7WKO - chains A and B; structure by X-ray diffraction, 2.30 A resolution.

# Chain A
Name: Csy1
Source organism: Vibrio phage ICP1_2011_A
UniProtKB: M1R2X3 (M1R2X3_9CAUD); numbering as in UniProt (aligned over 1-179)
Amino-acid sequence (200 residues; numbered -20 to 179; the number before each row is that of its first residue; numbers below 1 keep their minus sign (Met-20 is residue -20)):
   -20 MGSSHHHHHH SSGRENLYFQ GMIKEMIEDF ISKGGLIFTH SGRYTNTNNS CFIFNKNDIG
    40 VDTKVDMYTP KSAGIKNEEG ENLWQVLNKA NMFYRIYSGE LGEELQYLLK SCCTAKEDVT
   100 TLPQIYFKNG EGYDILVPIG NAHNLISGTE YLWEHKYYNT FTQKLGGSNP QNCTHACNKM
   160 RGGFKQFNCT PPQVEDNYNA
Disordered / not traced: -20 to 0, 175-179
Sequence notes: initiating methionine (-20); expression tag (-19 to 0)

# Chain B
Name: Csy2
Source organism: Vibrio phage ICP1_2011_A
UniProtKB: M1QWL5 (M1QWL5_9CAUD); residue numbers follow UniProt; this construct covers 1-248
Amino-acid sequence (269 residues; row label = number of the first residue in the row; numbers below 1 keep their minus sign (Met-20 is residue -20)):
   -20 MGSSHHHHHH SSGRENLYFQ GMRKFIIVKN VKVDGINAKS SDITVGMPPA TTFCGLGETM
    40 SIKTGIVVKA VSYGSVKFEV RGSRFNTSVT KFAWQDRGNG GKANNNSPIQ PKPLADGVFT
   100 LCFEVEWEDC AEVLVDKVTN FINTARIAGG TIASFNKPFV KVAKDAEELA SVKNAMMPCY
   160 VVVDCGVEVN IFEDAVNRKL QPMVNGYKKL EKIVDNKHMR DKFTPAYLAT PTYTMIGYKM
   220 VSNVDNFDQA LWQYGENTKV KTIGGIYND
Disordered / not traced: -20 to 0, 67-90
Sequence notes: initiating methionine (-20); expression tag (-19 to 0)

# How chain A and chain B interact
Contacting residue pairs (103; chain A residue first):
  His19(A) with Leu189(B); Thr209(B)
  Tyr23(A) with Asp21(B)
  Thr24(A) with Asp21(B)
  Cys30(A) with Leu207(B), hydrophobic
  Ile32(A) with Leu207(B), hydrophobic
  Asn34(A) with Leu189(B)
  Asp37(A) with Lys187(B), salt bridge
  Glu96(A) with Lys191(B); Ile192(B); Val193(B), hydrogen bond (side chain-backbone); Asp194(B)
  Val98(A) with Ile192(B), hydrophobic; Met198(B), hydrophobic
  Thr99(A) with His197(B)
  Gln103(A) with His197(B); Met198(B); Arg199(B), hydrogen bond (side chain-backbone)
  Ile104(A) with Tyr186(B)
  Tyr105(A) with Arg199(B); Asp200(B), hydrogen bond; Thr203(B)
  Phe106(A) with Tyr186(B), hydrophobic; Tyr233(B), hydrophobic; Thr237(B); Lys238(B)
  Lys107(A) with Glu37(B), salt bridge; Tyr233(B)
  Asn108(A) with Lys188(B)
  Tyr112(A) with Glu37(B), hydrogen bond; Ile41(B); Thr203(B); Pro204(B)
  Asp113(A) with Lys188(B), salt bridge; Thr203(B); Pro204(B); Tyr206(B)
  Ile114(A) with Arg199(B); Thr203(B); Pro204(B), hydrogen bond (backbone-backbone); Ala205(B); Tyr206(B), hydrogen bond (backbone-backbone)
  Leu115(A) with Tyr186(B), hydrophobic; Tyr206(B); Thr237(B)
  Val116(A) with Ile192(B), hydrophobic; Tyr206(B), hydrogen bond (backbone-backbone); Leu207(B); Ala208(B), hydrogen bond (backbone-backbone)
  Pro117(A) with Ala208(B)
  Ile118(A) with Leu189(B), hydrophobic; Ala208(B), hydrogen bond (backbone-backbone); Thr209(B), hydrogen bond (backbone-side chain); Pro210(B)
  Gly119(A) with Asp21(B)
  Asn123(A) with Ile22(B); Phe171(B); Tyr212(B)
  Gly127(A) with Phe171(B)
  Tyr130(A) with Phe171(B), hydrophobic; Glu172(B); Val175(B), hydrophobic
  Tyr136(A) with Ala174(B); Val175(B), hydrophobic
  Phe140(A) with Val24(B)
  Gln142(A) with Lys18(B)
  Lys164(A) with Ile22(B)
  Gln165(A) with Asp21(B), hydrogen bond (side chain-backbone); Ile22(B); Val24(B)
  Phe166(A) with Ile22(B), hydrogen bond (backbone-backbone); Thr23(B); Val24(B), hydrogen bond (backbone-backbone); Phe171(B), hydrophobic; Ala174(B), hydrophobic; Pro181(B), hydrophobic
  Asn167(A) with Val24(B); Gln180(B)
  Cys168(A) with Thr23(B); Val24(B), hydrogen bond (backbone-backbone); Gly25(B); Met26(B), hydrogen bond (backbone-backbone); Gln180(B); Pro181(B); Tyr217(B), hydrogen bond (backbone-side chain)
  Thr169(A) with Gln180(B), hydrogen bond (backbone-side chain)
  Pro170(A) with Met26(B), hydrophobic; Ser54(B); Phe57(B); Tyr217(B), hydrophobic
  Pro171(A) with Ser54(B), hydrogen bond (backbone-side chain); Tyr159(B), hydrophobic; Tyr217(B)
  Gln172(A) with Val55(B); Lys56(B); Phe57(B), hydrogen bond (side chain-backbone); Tyr159(B)
  Val173(A) with Val55(B), hydrogen bond (backbone-backbone); Lys56(B), hydrogen bond (backbone-side chain); Pro157(B); Cys158(B); Tyr159(B)
  Glu174(A) with Lys56(B), salt bridge
Interface residues without a listed pair, chain A (45 interface residues in all): Asn120, Leu124, Leu131, His134
Interface residues without a listed pair, chain B (57 interface residues in all): Thr30, Val59, Ser62, Lys91, Pro92, Ile170, Gly185, Glu190, Met219, Val239

# In short
Chain A and chain B form an interface of 45 and 57 residues respectively; the contacts include 21 hydrogen
bonds and 4 salt bridges. Polar contacts include Asp37(A)-Lys187(B), Lys107(A)-Glu37(B) and
Asp113(A)-Lys188(B).
Here chain A is Csy1 and chain B is Csy2, both from Vibrio phage ICP1_2011_A. Entry 7WKO (ICP1 Csy1-2 complex)
was determined by X-ray diffraction together with 7WKP, 7WWU and 7WWV from the same study.
